PDB entry 9IVG | electron microscopy, 3.00 A resolution | chains R and A of the 6 polymer chains in the assembly

== Chain R ==
Protein: Glucagon-like peptide 1 receptor
Organism: Homo sapiens
UniProtKB: P43220 (GLP1R_HUMAN); numbering as in UniProt (aligned over 24-463)
Chain sequence (440 residues; each row starts with the number of its first residue):
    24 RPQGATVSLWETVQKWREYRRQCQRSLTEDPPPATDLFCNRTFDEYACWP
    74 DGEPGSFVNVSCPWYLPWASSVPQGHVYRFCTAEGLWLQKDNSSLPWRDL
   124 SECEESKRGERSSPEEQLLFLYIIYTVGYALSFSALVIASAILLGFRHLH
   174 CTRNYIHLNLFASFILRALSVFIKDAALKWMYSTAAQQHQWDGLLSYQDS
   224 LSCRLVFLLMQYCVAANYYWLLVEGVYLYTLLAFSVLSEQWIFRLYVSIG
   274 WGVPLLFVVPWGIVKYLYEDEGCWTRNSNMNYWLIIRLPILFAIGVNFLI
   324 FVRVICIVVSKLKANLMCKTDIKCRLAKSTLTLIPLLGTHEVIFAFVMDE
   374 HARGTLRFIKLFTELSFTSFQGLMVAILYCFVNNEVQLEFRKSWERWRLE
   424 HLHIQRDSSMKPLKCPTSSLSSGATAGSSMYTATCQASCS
Disordered / not traced: 24-30, 131-134, 369-373, 424-463
Cystine bridges: Cys46-Cys71, Cys62-Cys104, Cys85-Cys126, Cys226-Cys296
From the paper describing this entry:
  - conformationally variable residues (domain motion, helix shift): Ser31, Glu139, Lys202, Thr378
  - mutagenesis - Q234A (15-fold), V237F (257-fold), V237L (6-fold): decreased signaling in response to GLP-1(7-36)
  - mutagenesis - Q234A, V237F, V237L: decreased signaling with Glp-1(9-36)
  - mutagenesis - D198A, K202A, L388A, L388I: abolished signaling with Glp-1(9-36)
  - contacts within the chain: Tyr145-Asp198
  - mutagenesis - L142A, L142F, Y145A: unchanged signaling in response to GLP-1(7-36)

== Chain A ==
Protein: Guanine nucleotide-binding protein G(i) subunit alpha-1, Guanine nucleotide-binding protein G(s) subunit alpha isoforms short
Organism: Homo sapiens
UniProtKB: chimeric construct of P63096, P63092: residues 8-26 from P63096 (GNAI1_HUMAN) positions 1-19 (UniProt number = residue number - 7); residues 27-83 from P63092 positions 27-67 (offset varies); residues 84-204 from P63096 (GNAI1_HUMAN) positions 61-181 (UniProt number = residue number - 23); residues 205-253 from P63092 positions 205-253 (same numbers); residues 264-394 from P63092 positions 264-394 (same numbers)
Chain sequence (361 residues; row label = number of the first residue in the row; note: 26 numbers in that range are skipped by the numbering (no residue carries them; nothing is unmodelled there)):
     8 MGCTLSAEDKAAVERSKMIEKQLQKDKQVYRATHRLLLLGADNSGKSTIV
    58 KQMRIYH
    81 VNGYSEEECKQYKAVVYSNTIQSIIAIIRAMGRLKIDFGDSARADDARQL
   131 FVLAGAAEEGFMTAELAGVIKRLWKDSGVQACFNRSREYQLNDSAAYYLN
   181 DLDRIAQPNYIPTQQDVLRTRVKTSGIFETKFQVDKVNFHMFDVGAQRDE
   231 RRKWIQCFNDVTAIIFVVDSSDY
   264 NRLQEALNDFKSIWNNRWLRTISVILFLNKQDLLAEKVLAGKSKIEDYFP
   314 EFARYTTPEDATPEPGEDPRVTRAKYFIRDEFLRISTASGDGRHYCYPHF
   364 TCSVDTENARRIFNDCRDIIQRMHLRQYELL
Disordered / not traced: 8-10, 81-193
Construct notes: conflict Asp49 (Gly in P63092), Asn50 (Glu in P63092), Tyr63 (Leu in P63092), Ala226 (Gly in P63092), Asp249 (Ala in P63092), Asp252 (Ser in P63092), Asp272 (Leu in P63092), Ser366 (Ala in P63092), Ala372 (Ile in P63092), Ile375 (Val in P63092)
Swiss-Prot annotation at these positions:
  - lipidation: Gly9 (N-myristoyl glycine), Cys10 (S-palmitoyl cysteine)
  - region: Asp196 to Thr204 (G2 motif)
  - binding site (GTP): Ser174, Leu198 to Thr204
  - binding site (Mg(2+)): Thr204
  - modified residue: Arg201 (ADP-ribosylarginine)

== Interface between chain R and chain A ==
Pairs across the interface (34):
  Arg176(R) - Tyr391(A)
  Glu247(R) - Tyr391(A)
  Tyr250(R) - Tyr391(A)
  Leu251(R) - Tyr391(A)  hydrophobic
  Leu251(R) - Leu393(A)  hydrophobic
  Leu254(R) - His387(A)
  Leu254(R) - Tyr391(A)  hydrophobic
  Leu255(R) - Arg380(A)  hydrogen bond (backbone-side chain)
  Leu255(R) - Gln384(A)  hydrogen bond (backbone-side chain)
  Leu255(R) - Leu388(A)  hydrophobic
  Ala256(R) - Arg380(A)
  Phe257(R) - Arg380(A)  hydrogen bond (backbone-side chain)
  Val259(R) - Arg38(A)
  Glu262(R) - Gln31(A)
  Glu262(R) - Lys34(A)
  Gln263(R) - Gln31(A)
  Ile330(R) - Leu388(A)  hydrophobic
  Val331(R) - Leu388(A)  hydrophobic
  Val331(R) - Leu393(A)
  Lys334(R) - Asp381(A)  salt bridge
  Lys334(R) - Gln384(A)  hydrogen bond
  Lys334(R) - Arg385(A)
  Lys334(R) - Leu388(A)
  Lys334(R) - Leu394(A)
  Leu335(R) - Leu394(A)  hydrophobic
  Leu339(R) - Tyr358(A)
  Leu339(R) - Arg385(A)
  Arg348(R) - Glu392(A)  hydrogen bond (side chain-backbone)
  Arg348(R) - Leu393(A)
  Arg348(R) - Leu394(A)
  Ser352(R) - Leu393(A)
  Leu356(R) - Leu393(A)  hydrophobic
  Asn406(R) - Glu392(A)
  Asn407(R) - Glu392(A)
Also at the interface, not in a pair above, chain R (29 interface residues in all): His180, Ser258, Ser261, Val327, Ala337, Leu359, Tyr402, Glu408
Also at the interface, not in a pair above, chain A (17 interface residues in all): Gln35, Ala39, Gln390

== Summary ==
29 residues of chain R face 17 of chain A across their interface; the contacts include 5 hydrogen bonds and 1
salt bridge. Among the polar pairs are Lys334(R)-Asp381(A), Leu255(R)-Arg380(A) and Leu255(R)-Gln384(A). From
the paper: D198A, K202A and L388A of chain R, among others, abolish signaling with Glp-1(9-36); conformational
variability at Ser31(R), Glu139(R) and Lys202(R) among others; 10 substitutions were tested in all.
Chain R is Glucagon-like peptide 1 receptor and chain A is Guanine nucleotide-binding protein G(i) subunit
alpha-1, Guanine nucleotide-binding protein G(s) subunit alpha isoforms short, both from Homo sapiens; the
structure, Cryo-EM structure of the GLP-1(9-36)-bound human GLP-1R-Gs complex, was determined by electron
microscopy together with 9IVM from the same study.
